PDB entry 5OYP | electron microscopy, 3.22 A resolution | chains A and C of the 4 polymer chains in the assembly

== Chain A ==
Name: structural protein VP1
From: Sacbrood virus
UniProtKB: A0A223DN69 (A0A223DN69_9VIRU); residues 1-243 here correspond to UniProt positions 757-999 (UniProt number = residue number + 756)
Sequence (243 residues; each row starts with the number of its first residue):
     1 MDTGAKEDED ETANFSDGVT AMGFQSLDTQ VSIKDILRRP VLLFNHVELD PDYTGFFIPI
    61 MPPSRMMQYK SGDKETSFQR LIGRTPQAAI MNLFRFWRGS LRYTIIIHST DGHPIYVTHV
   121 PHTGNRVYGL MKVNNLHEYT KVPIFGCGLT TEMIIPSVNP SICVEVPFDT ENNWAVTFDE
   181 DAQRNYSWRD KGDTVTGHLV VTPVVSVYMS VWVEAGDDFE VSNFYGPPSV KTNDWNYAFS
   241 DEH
From the paper describing this entry:
  - conformationally variable residues (order/disorder transition): M1 to N14

== Chain C ==
Name: structural protein VP3
From: Sacbrood virus
UniProtKB: A0A223DN69 (A0A223DN69_9VIRU); residues 1-273 here correspond to UniProt positions 429-701 (UniProt number = residue number + 428)
Sequence (273 residues; row label = number of the first residue in the row):
     1 DKPKDVSSIT IIPKPRLGFP HGKGKSDAVA MRVNPVALTS FQDVSAYPDE PRTTLDIARI
    61 WGLRSTFNWG SGDEHGKELF NTVLDPGLRF YDQDYEGQIT PMEYVTGLYN FWSGPIELRF
   121 DFVSNAFHTG TVIISAEYNR SSTNTDECQS HSTYTKTFHL GEQKSVHFTV PYIYDTVVRR
   181 NTASAYLPVT DYDKVDNVSR AQAMGIRAES KMRVKVRVVN VLRPVASTTS TIEVLVYMRG
   241 GKNYALHGLK QSTYWPSNSV VPIDSFPPDG YDP
Sequence notes: conflict D43 (Glu471 in A0A223DN69)
From the paper describing this entry:
  - conformationally variable residues (order/disorder transition): D1 to P48

== How chain A and chain C interact ==
Contacting residue pairs - 208 pairs, chain A then chain C:
  M1(A) - D49(C)
  M1(A) - P51(C)
  M1(A) - I60(C)  hydrophobic
  D2(A) - I60(C)
  T3(A) - R59(C)
  T3(A) - I60(C)
  T3(A) - W61(C)  hydrogen bond (backbone-backbone)
  T3(A) - R239(C)
  G4(A) - W61(C)
  G4(A) - R119(C)  hydrogen bond (backbone-side chain)
  E7(A) - R119(C)
  D8(A) - H167(C)
  D10(A) - K156(C)  salt bridge
  D10(A) - Q163(C)  hydrogen bond
  D10(A) - S165(C)
  D10(A) - H167(C)
  T12(A) - K156(C)  hydrogen bond
  A13(A) - K156(C)  hydrogen bond (backbone-side chain)
  N14(A) - K156(C)  hydrogen bond
  N14(A) - H167(C)
  N14(A) - F168(C)
  N14(A) - T169(C)
  F15(A) - Y154(C)  hydrophobic
  F15(A) - T155(C)
  F15(A) - F168(C)  hydrophobic
  F15(A) - T169(C)
  D17(A) - P115(C)
  D17(A) - K242(C)  salt bridge
  D17(A) - N243(C)  hydrogen bond (backbone-side chain)
  G18(A) - N243(C)  hydrogen bond (backbone-side chain)
  T20(A) - N243(C)
  A21(A) - S113(C)
  M22(A) - A245(C)  hydrophobic
  F24(A) - V177(C)  hydrophobic
  D28(A) - H247(C)
  Q30(A) - Y109(C)  hydrogen bond (backbone-side chain)
  V31(A) - T53(C)
  V31(A) - T54(C)  hydrogen bond (backbone-side chain)
  V31(A) - L55(C)  hydrophobic
  V31(A) - Y109(C)
  V31(A) - L246(C)
  I33(A) - P51(C)
  I33(A) - R52(C)  hydrogen bond (backbone-backbone)
  I33(A) - T53(C)
  I33(A) - T54(C)
  I33(A) - I57(C)  hydrophobic
  D35(A) - G22(C)
  D35(A) - K23(C)
  I36(A) - T54(C)
  I36(A) - Y109(C)
  R38(A) - H21(C)
  R38(A) - G22(C)
  R39(A) - P20(C)  hydrogen bond (side chain-backbone)
  R39(A) - L249(C)
  P40(A) - F19(C)
  R65(A) - P256(C)
  R65(A) - N258(C)  hydrogen bond (side chain-backbone)
  R65(A) - S259(C)
  M66(A) - V261(C)
  M66(A) - I263(C)
  Q68(A) - W255(C)
  Q68(A) - P256(C)
  Q68(A) - V260(C)
  Y69(A) - D191(C)  hydrogen bond
  K70(A) - V260(C)  hydrogen bond (side chain-backbone)
  S71(A) - T190(C)
  S71(A) - D191(C)
  D73(A) - P262(C)
  F78(A) - I263(C)  hydrophobic
  R80(A) - T190(C)
  R80(A) - D191(C)  salt bridge
  L81(A) - Q251(C)
  R84(A) - L187(C)  hydrogen bond (side chain-backbone)
  R84(A) - V189(C)
  R84(A) - Q251(C)  hydrogen bond
  R84(A) - S252(C)  hydrogen bond (backbone-backbone)
  P86(A) - K250(C)
  A89(A) - Y104(C)  hydrogen bond (backbone-side chain)
  A89(A) - L108(C)  hydrophobic
  I90(A) - L108(C)  hydrophobic
  N92(A) - Y104(C)
  N92(A) - P256(C)
  L93(A) - Y104(C)  hydrophobic
  F94(A) - P51(C)  hydrophobic
  R98(A) - T39(C)
  R98(A) - S40(C)  hydrogen bond (side chain-backbone)
  R98(A) - F41(C)
  R98(A) - V44(C)
  G99(A) - T39(C)
  S100(A) - R32(C)
  R102(A) - A28(C)
  T104(A) - R16(C)
  V117(A) - M31(C)
  H119(A) - M31(C)
  N125(A) - F266(C)
  R126(A) - I263(C)
  R126(A) - D264(C)  hydrogen bond (side chain-backbone)
  R126(A) - S265(C)
  R126(A) - F266(C)  hydrogen bond (backbone-backbone)
  V127(A) - F266(C)
  V127(A) - P268(C)  hydrophobic
  Y128(A) - I263(C)
  Y128(A) - D264(C)
  Y128(A) - S265(C)  hydrogen bond (backbone-side chain)
  M131(A) - P268(C)  hydrophobic
  T150(A) - M31(C)
  E152(A) - V29(C)
  E152(A) - M31(C)
  N159(A) - P15(C)
  S161(A) - R16(C)  hydrogen bond
  I162(A) - R16(C)
  C163(A) - R16(C)
  C163(A) - A28(C)
  C163(A) - V29(C)  hydrogen bond (backbone-backbone)
  V164(A) - V29(C)
  V164(A) - M31(C)  hydrophobic
  E165(A) - A28(C)
  E165(A) - V29(C)  hydrogen bond (backbone-backbone)
  E165(A) - A30(C)
  E165(A) - M31(C)  hydrogen bond (backbone-backbone)
  E165(A) - R32(C)  salt bridge
  P167(A) - M31(C)
  P167(A) - R32(C)
  F168(A) - T39(C)
  N173(A) - V44(C)
  W174(A) - V44(C)
  W174(A) - S45(C)
  W174(A) - Y47(C)
  E180(A) - S259(C)  hydrogen bond (backbone-side chain)
  D181(A) - V261(C)
  A182(A) - V261(C)
  A182(A) - I263(C)  hydrophobic
  A182(A) - D264(C)
  A182(A) - Y271(C)  hydrogen bond (backbone-side chain)
  Q183(A) - V261(C)
  Q183(A) - P262(C)  hydrogen bond (side chain-backbone)
  Q183(A) - D264(C)
  Q183(A) - Y271(C)
  R184(A) - Y271(C)
  N185(A) - Y271(C)  hydrogen bond (side chain-backbone)
  W188(A) - F266(C)  hydrophobic
  W188(A) - P267(C)  hydrophobic
  K191(A) - F266(C)
  K191(A) - Y271(C)
  W212(A) - F19(C)  hydrophobic
  D218(A) - R32(C)  salt bridge
  D218(A) - L38(C)
  D218(A) - T39(C)  hydrogen bond (side chain-backbone)
  D218(A) - F41(C)
  F219(A) - F41(C)
  E220(A) - F41(C)
  E220(A) - A46(C)
  N223(A) - E50(C)
  F224(A) - E50(C)
  F224(A) - I60(C)  hydrophobic
  P227(A) - I99(C)
  P228(A) - Y104(C)
  S229(A) - G97(C)  hydrogen bond (side chain-backbone)
  S229(A) - Q98(C)
  S229(A) - P256(C)
  S229(A) - S257(C)  hydrogen bond (backbone-side chain)
  S229(A) - N258(C)
  V230(A) - E96(C)
  V230(A) - G97(C)  hydrogen bond (backbone-backbone)
  V230(A) - I99(C)  hydrophobic
  V230(A) - Y254(C)  hydrophobic
  V230(A) - W255(C)
  V230(A) - S257(C)
  K231(A) - Y95(C)
  K231(A) - Y192(C)
  K231(A) - Y254(C)
  K231(A) - W255(C)  hydrogen bond (backbone-side chain)
  K231(A) - S257(C)
  T232(A) - D94(C)
  T232(A) - Y95(C)  hydrogen bond (backbone-backbone)
  T232(A) - T253(C)  hydrogen bond (side chain-backbone)
  T232(A) - Y254(C)
  N233(A) - D94(C)
  N233(A) - Y192(C)
  D234(A) - A183(C)
  D234(A) - S184(C)
  D234(A) - L187(C)
  D234(A) - T253(C)
  W235(A) - Y91(C)
  W235(A) - D92(C)
  W235(A) - Q93(C)  hydrogen bond (side chain-backbone)
  W235(A) - D94(C)  hydrogen bond
  W235(A) - R207(C)  hydrogen bond (backbone-side chain)
  N236(A) - V195(C)
  N236(A) - R200(C)
  Y237(A) - L187(C)  hydrophobic
  Y237(A) - V189(C)
  Y237(A) - D193(C)  hydrogen bond (side chain-backbone)
  Y237(A) - V195(C)  hydrophobic
  Y237(A) - A203(C)
  A238(A) - R207(C)  hydrogen bond (backbone-side chain)
  F239(A) - N197(C)
  F239(A) - R200(C)
  F239(A) - A201(C)
  F239(A) - R207(C)  hydrogen bond (backbone-backbone)
  S240(A) - I206(C)
  S240(A) - R207(C)
  S240(A) - E209(C)
  D241(A) - I206(C)
  D241(A) - R207(C)  hydrogen bond (backbone-backbone)
  D241(A) - A208(C)
  D241(A) - E209(C)
  E242(A) - K211(C)  salt bridge
Other interface residues (no listed pair), chain A (110 interface residues in all): A5, S16, V19, Q25, S26, S32, K34, T85, G124, T151, V166, V221, S222
Other interface residues (no listed pair), chain C (113 interface residues in all): S26, D27, D56, L88, F90, P101, E117, V166, P171, V178, Y186, S199, G205

== Summary ==
The interface between chain A and chain C involves 110 residues on one side and 113 on the other; the contacts
include 45 hydrogen bonds and 6 salt bridges. Polar contacts include D10(A)-K156(C), D17(A)-K242(C) and
R80(A)-D191(C). The paper reports conformational variability at M1(A) and D1(C).
Chain A is structural protein VP1 and chain C is structural protein VP3, both from Sacbrood virus; the
structure, Sacbrood virus of honeybee, was determined by electron microscopy (same publication as 5LSF, 6EGV,
6EGX, 6EH1 and 6EIW).
